PDB entry 2VGP | X-ray diffraction, 1.70 A resolution | chains A and D

Chain A:
Name: Serine/threonine-protein kinase 12-A
From: Xenopus laevis
Notes: EC 2.7.11.1
Reference sequence: Q6DE08 (AUKBA_XENLA); numbering as in UniProt (aligned over 78-361)
Sequence (284 residues; numbered 78 to 361; the number before each row is that of its first residue):
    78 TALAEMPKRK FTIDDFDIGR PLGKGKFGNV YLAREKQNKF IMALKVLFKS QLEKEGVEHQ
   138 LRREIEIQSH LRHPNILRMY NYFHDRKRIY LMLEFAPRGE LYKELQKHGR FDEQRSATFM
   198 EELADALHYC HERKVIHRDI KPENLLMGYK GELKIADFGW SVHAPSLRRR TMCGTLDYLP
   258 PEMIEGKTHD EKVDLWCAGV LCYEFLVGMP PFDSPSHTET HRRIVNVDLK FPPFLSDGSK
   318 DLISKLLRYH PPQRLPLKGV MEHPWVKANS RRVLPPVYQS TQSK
Unresolved in the structure: 78-87, 103-105, 357-361
Modified positions: Thr248 (phosphothreonine; TPO)
Residues lining bound ligands: AD6 (4-[(5-bromo-1,3-thiazol-2-yl)amino]-N-methylbenzamide): Leu99, Val107, Ala120, Leu154, Leu170, Glu171, Phe172, Ala173, Pro174, Gly176, Lys180, Leu223
Swiss-Prot annotation at these positions:
  - active site: Asp216 (Proton acceptor)
  - binding site (ATP): Leu99 to Val107, Lys122

Chain D:
Name: Inner centromere protein A
From: Xenopus laevis
Reference sequence: O13024 (INCEA_XENLA); residue numbers follow UniProt; this construct covers 798-840
Sequence (43 residues; row label = number of the first residue in the row):
   798 IPAWASGNLL TQAIRQQYYK PIDVDRMYGT IDSPKLEELF NKS
Swiss-Prot annotation at these positions:
  - mutagenesis: Phe837 (F837A: Disrupts interaction with aurkb-a)

Interface between chain A and chain D:
Residue-residue contacts (71):
  Phe88(A) - Tyr825(D)  hydrophobic
  Phe88(A) - Ile828(D)  hydrophobic
  Asp94(A) - Trp801(D)
  Ile95(A) - Pro799(D)
  Gly96(A) - Ile798(D)
  Gly96(A) - Pro799(D)
  Gly96(A) - Trp801(D)
  Gly96(A) - Ala802(D)
  Arg97(A) - Ala802(D)  hydrogen bond (side chain-backbone)
  Arg97(A) - Ser803(D)
  Arg97(A) - Leu807(D)
  Leu109(A) - Leu807(D)  hydrophobic
  Ala110(A) - Trp801(D)
  Arg111(A) - Trp801(D)
  Glu112(A) - Tyr825(D)
  Asn115(A) - Met824(D)
  Asn115(A) - Tyr825(D)
  Phe117(A) - Gln814(D)
  Phe117(A) - Tyr825(D)
  Ile118(A) - Leu807(D)  hydrophobic
  Ile118(A) - Ala810(D)  hydrophobic
  Ile118(A) - Ile811(D)  hydrophobic
  Ile118(A) - Gln814(D)  hydrogen bond (backbone-side chain)
  Met119(A) - Tyr825(D)
  Lys126(A) - Leu836(D)  hydrogen bond (side chain-backbone)
  Lys126(A) - Phe837(D)
  Lys126(A) - Asn838(D)  hydrogen bond (side chain-backbone)
  Leu129(A) - Phe837(D)  hydrophobic
  Glu135(A) - Phe837(D)
  Arg139(A) - Leu833(D)  hydrogen bond (side chain-backbone)
  Ile142(A) - Leu833(D)  hydrophobic
  Glu143(A) - Leu833(D)
  Arg149(A) - Asp822(D)  salt bridge
  Arg155(A) - Val821(D)
  Arg155(A) - Asp822(D)  salt bridge
  Tyr157(A) - Val821(D)  hydrophobic
  Tyr157(A) - Tyr825(D)
  Asn158(A) - Tyr825(D)  hydrogen bond (side chain-backbone)
  Asn158(A) - Ile828(D)  hydrogen bond (side chain-backbone)
  Asn158(A) - Ser830(D)
  Tyr159(A) - Ser830(D)
  Tyr159(A) - Pro831(D)
  Tyr159(A) - Leu833(D)
  His161(A) - Pro831(D)
  His161(A) - Glu835(D)
  His161(A) - Leu836(D)
  His161(A) - Asn838(D)
  His161(A) - Lys839(D)
  His161(A) - Ser840(D)
  Asp162(A) - Ser840(D)
  Arg163(A) - Ser840(D)  hydrogen bond (backbone-side chain)
  Ile166(A) - Leu836(D)
  Ile166(A) - Phe837(D)  hydrophobic
  Met169(A) - Tyr825(D)  hydrophobic
  Phe172(A) - Ile811(D)  hydrophobic
  Pro174(A) - Ile811(D)  hydrophobic
  Tyr226(A) - Ile811(D)  hydrophobic
  Tyr226(A) - Arg812(D)  hydrogen bond
  Tyr226(A) - Tyr815(D)  hydrophobic
  Tyr226(A) - Tyr816(D)  hydrophobic
  Lys227(A) - Tyr815(D)  hydrogen bond
  Lys227(A) - Tyr816(D)
  Glu229(A) - Tyr815(D)
  Pro352(A) - Tyr815(D)
  Pro353(A) - Tyr815(D)
  Pro353(A) - Pro818(D)
  Val354(A) - Pro818(D)
  Tyr355(A) - Pro818(D)
  Tyr355(A) - Ile819(D)
  Tyr355(A) - Asp820(D)
  Gln356(A) - Pro818(D)
Other interface residues (no listed pair), chain A (45 interface residues in all): Lys116, Glu130, Leu138, Phe160, Val350, Leu351
Other interface residues (no listed pair), chain D (33 interface residues in all): Lys817, Gly826, Asp829, Glu834

Overview:
Chain A and chain D form an interface of 45 and 33 residues respectively; the contacts include 10 hydrogen
bonds and 2 salt bridges. Among the polar pairs are Arg149(A)-Asp822(D), Arg155(A)-Asp822(D) and
Arg97(A)-Ala802(D). Chain A binds compound AD6.
Chain A is Serine/threonine-protein kinase 12-A and chain D is Inner centromere protein A, both from Xenopus
laevis; the structure, Crystal structure of Aurora B kinase in complex with a aminothiazole inhibitor, was
determined by X-ray diffraction.
